4KU8 - chain A; structure by X-ray diffraction, 1.99 A resolution.

Chain A:
Molecule: cGMP-dependent Protein Kinase 1
Source organism: Homo sapiens
Notes: fragment: Carboxyl Cyclic Nucleotide Binding Domain
UniProt: Q13976 (KGP1_HUMAN); residues 219-369 here correspond to UniProt positions 204-354 (UniProt number = residue number - 15)
Chain sequence (153 residues; row label = number of the first residue in the row):
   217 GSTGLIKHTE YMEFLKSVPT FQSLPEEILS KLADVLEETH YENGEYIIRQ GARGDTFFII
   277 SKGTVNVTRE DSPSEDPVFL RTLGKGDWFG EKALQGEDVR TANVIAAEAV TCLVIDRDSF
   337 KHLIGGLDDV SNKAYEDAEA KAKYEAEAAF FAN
Not modelled in the structure: 367-369
Differences from the reference sequence: expression tag (217-218)
Residues lining bound ligands:
  - glycine (GLY), molecule 1: Glu226, Glu229, Phe230
  - glycine (GLY), molecule 2: Val346, Lys349, Ala350
Swiss-Prot annotation at these positions:
  - binding site (3',5'-cyclic GMP): Arg297, Gly306 to Ala309, Arg316, Thr317, Tyr351
  - binding site (3',5'-cyclic AMP): Gly306 to Ala309, Arg316, Thr317, Tyr351
Reported in the primary citation:
  - conformationally variable residues (helix shift, side-chain flip): Arg297, Gly341, Gly342, Tyr351
  - mutagenesis - R297A: increased binding to cAMP
  - mutagenesis - T317A: unchanged catalytic activity on cGMP
  - mutagenesis - L296A, R297A, Y351A: decreased catalytic activity on cGMP
  - mutagenesis - Y351A: decreased binding to cAMP
  - mutagenesis - Y351A: decreased catalytic activity on cAMP

Overview:
Ligands of chain A: glycine. UniProt lists 8 residues binding 3',5'-cyclic GMP and 7 residues binding
3',5'-cyclic AMP. From the paper: L296A, R297A and Y351A reduce catalytic activity on cGMP; conformational
variability at Arg297, Gly341 and Gly342 among others.
Chain A is cGMP-dependent Protein Kinase 1 (Homo sapiens); the structure, Structures of PKGI Reveal a
cGMP-Selective Activation Mechanism, was determined by X-ray diffraction together with 4KU7 from the same
study.
